6G8N - chains S and T of the 28 polymer chains in the assembly; structure by X-ray diffraction, 3.00 A resolution.

[Chain S]
Protein: Proteasome subunit alpha type-6
Source organism: Saccharomyces cerevisiae (strain ATCC 204508 / S288c)
Notes: EC 3.4.25.1
UniProtKB: P40302 (PSA6_YEAST); residues 0-233 here correspond to UniProt positions 1-234 (UniProt number = residue number + 1)
Sequence (234 residues; each row starts with the number of its first residue; numbering starts at 0):
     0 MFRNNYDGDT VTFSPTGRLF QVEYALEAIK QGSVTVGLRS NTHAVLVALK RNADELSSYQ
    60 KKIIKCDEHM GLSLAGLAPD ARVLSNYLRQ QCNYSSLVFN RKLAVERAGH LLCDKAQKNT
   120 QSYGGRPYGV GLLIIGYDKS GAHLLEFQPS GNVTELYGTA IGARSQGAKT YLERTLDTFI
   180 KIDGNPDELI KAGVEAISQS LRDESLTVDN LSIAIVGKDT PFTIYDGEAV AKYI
Unresolved in the structure: 0-2
Swiss-Prot annotation at these positions:
  - modified residue: Ser13 (Phosphoserine)
  - cross-link: Lys190 (Glycyl lysine isopeptide (Lys-Gly) (interchain with G-Cter in ubiquitin))

[Chain T]
Protein: Probable proteasome subunit alpha type-7
Source organism: Saccharomyces cerevisiae (strain ATCC 204508 / S288c)
Notes: EC 3.4.25.1
UniProtKB: P21242 (PSA7_YEAST); residues -3 to 284 here correspond to UniProt positions 1-288 (UniProt number = residue number + 4)
Sequence (288 residues; each row starts with the number of its first residue; numbers below 1 keep their minus sign (Met-3 is residue -3)):
    -3 MTSIGTGYDL SNSVFSPDGR NFQVEYAVKA VENGTTSIGI KCNDGVVFAV EKLITSKLLV
    57 PQKNVKIQVV DRHIGCVYSG LIPDGRHLVN RGREEAASFK KLYKTPIPIP AFADRLGQYV
   117 QAHTLYNSVR PFGVSTIFGG VDKNGAHLYM LEPSGSYWGY KGAATGKGRQ SAKAELEKLV
   177 DHHPEGLSAR EAVKQAAKII YLAHEDNKEK DFELEISWCS LSETNGLHKF VKGDLLQEAI
   237 DFAQKEINGD DDEDEDDSDN VMSSDDENAP VATNANATTD QEGDIHLE
Unresolved in the structure: -3 to 1, 245-284
Swiss-Prot annotation at these positions:
  - modified residue: Thr-2 (N-acetylthreonine)

[Interface between chain S and chain T]
Pairs across the interface (63):
  Asn4(S) - Leu6(T)
  Tyr5(S) - Asp5(T)  hydrogen bond
  Tyr5(S) - Leu6(T)  hydrophobic
  Thr9(S) - Arg126(T)
  Val10(S) - Gln19(T)
  Val10(S) - Asn123(T)
  Val10(S) - Ser124(T)
  Val10(S) - Val125(T)
  Val10(S) - Arg126(T)
  Thr11(S) - Leu6(T)
  Thr11(S) - Gln19(T)
  Phe12(S) - Gln19(T)
  Phe12(S) - Tyr22(T)
  Phe12(S) - Ala23(T)  hydrophobic
  Phe12(S) - Arg126(T)
  Phe12(S) - Pro127(T)
  Ser13(S) - Tyr22(T)
  Pro14(S) - Tyr22(T)
  Pro14(S) - Lys25(T)
  Thr15(S) - Lys25(T)
  Gly16(S) - Tyr22(T)
  Gly16(S) - Lys25(T)
  Gly16(S) - Ala26(T)
  Leu18(S) - Leu77(T)  hydrophobic
  Leu18(S) - Arg126(T)
  His109(S) - Arg82(T)
  Cys112(S) - Arg82(T)
  Asp113(S) - Arg82(T)  salt bridge
  Asp113(S) - Asn86(T)
  Gln116(S) - Pro79(T)
  Gln116(S) - Asp80(T)
  Gln116(S) - His83(T)  hydrogen bond
  Gln116(S) - Arg126(T)
  Thr119(S) - Arg126(T)  hydrogen bond (backbone-side chain)
  Gln120(S) - His83(T)
  Gln120(S) - His119(T)
  Gln120(S) - Val125(T)
  Gln120(S) - Arg126(T)  hydrogen bond (backbone-backbone)
  Gln120(S) - Phe128(T)
  Ser121(S) - Ser124(T)
  Tyr122(S) - Ser124(T)  hydrogen bond (backbone-backbone)
  Ser149(S) - Pro79(T)
  Gly150(S) - Pro79(T)
  Asn151(S) - Ile78(T)
  Asn151(S) - Pro79(T)
  Thr153(S) - Leu55(T)
  Thr153(S) - Asn60(T)
  Glu154(S) - Val56(T)
  Glu154(S) - Lys59(T)
  Glu154(S) - Asn60(T)  hydrogen bond (backbone-side chain)
  Leu155(S) - Leu54(T)
  Leu155(S) - Leu55(T)
  Leu155(S) - Val56(T)
  Tyr156(S) - Leu54(T)  hydrogen bond (backbone-backbone)
  Tyr156(S) - Leu55(T)
  Tyr156(S) - Val56(T)
  Tyr156(S) - Pro57(T)
  Gly157(S) - Leu54(T)
  Lys168(S) - Leu54(T)
  Leu171(S) - Leu54(T)
  Glu172(S) - Ser52(T)
  Glu172(S) - Lys53(T)
  Leu175(S) - Lys53(T)
Other interface residues (no listed pair), chain S (33 interface residues in all): Arg38, Phe178
Other interface residues (no listed pair), chain T (30 interface residues in all): Gly129

[In short]
The interface between chain S and chain T involves 33 residues on one side and 30 on the other, with 7
hydrogen bonds and 1 salt bridge. Polar pairs include Asp113(S)-Arg82(T), Tyr5(S)-Asp5(T) and
Gln116(S)-His83(T).
Chain S is Proteasome subunit alpha type-6 and chain T is Probable proteasome subunit alpha type-7, both from
Saccharomyces cerevisiae (strain ATCC 204508 / S288c); the structure, Yeast 20S proteasome in complex with
Cystargolide B Derivative 2, was determined by X-ray diffraction together with 6G7F and 6G8M from the same
study.
